8HLA - chains A and B of the 12 polymer chains in the assembly; structure by electron microscopy, 2.81 A resolution.

== Chain A (and B) ==
Protein: Peroxiredoxin
From: Thermococcus kodakarensis KOD1
Notes: EC 1.11.1.24; chain B of this document is another copy of the same molecule, construct and numbering; everything in this record applies to it too
UniProtKB: Q5JF30 (TDXH_THEKO); residues 1-216 here = UniProt positions 1-216
Amino-acid sequence (216 residues; row label = number of the first residue in the row):
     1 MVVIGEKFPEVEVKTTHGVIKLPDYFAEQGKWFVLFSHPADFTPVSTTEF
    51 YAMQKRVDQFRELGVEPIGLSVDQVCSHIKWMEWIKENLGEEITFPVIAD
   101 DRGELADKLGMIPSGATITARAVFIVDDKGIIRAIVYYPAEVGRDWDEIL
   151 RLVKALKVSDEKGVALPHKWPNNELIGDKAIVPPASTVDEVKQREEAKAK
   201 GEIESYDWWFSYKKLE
Unresolved in the structure: 216
Differences from the reference sequence: engineered mutation Ser-46 (Cys in Q5JF30), Cys-76 (Phe in Q5JF30), Ser-205 (Cys in Q5JF30), Ser-211 (Cys in Q5JF30)
Curated features (UniProtKB/Swiss-Prot):
  - binding site (substrate): Arg-121
Glycans and other covalent adducts: 1-naphthalen-2-ylethanone (FL3) linked to Cys-76
Ligand contacts: 1-naphthalen-2-ylethanone (FL3): Phe-42, Ser-77, Lys-80

== How chain A and chain B interact ==
Contacting residue pairs (135; chain A residue first):
  Met-1(A) / Met-1(B)
  Val-3(A) / Gly-110(B)
  Val-3(A) / Ile-112(B)
  Val-3(A) / Ser-114(B)
  Ile-4(A) / Pro-113(B)
  Ile-4(A) / Ser-114(B)  hydrogen bond (backbone-backbone)
  Ile-4(A) / Ala-120(B)  hydrophobic
  Ile-4(A) / Tyr-137(B)
  Ile-4(A) / Tyr-138(B)
  Ile-4(A) / Pro-139(B)
  Gly-5(A) / Ser-114(B)  hydrogen bond (backbone-side chain)
  Glu-6(A) / Ser-114(B)  hydrogen bond (backbone-side chain)
  Phe-42(A) / Trp-209(B)
  Thr-43(A) / Trp-209(B)
  Pro-44(A) / Ile-181(B)  hydrophobic
  Pro-44(A) / Pro-184(B)
  Pro-44(A) / Trp-209(B)
  Pro-44(A) / Phe-210(B)  hydrophobic
  Val-45(A) / Ala-165(B)  hydrophobic
  Val-45(A) / Leu-166(B)
  Val-45(A) / Ile-181(B)  hydrophobic
  Thr-47(A) / Trp-209(B)
  Thr-48(A) / Pro-167(B)
  Thr-48(A) / His-168(B)  hydrogen bond (side chain-backbone)
  Thr-48(A) / Asn-173(B)
  Thr-48(A) / Leu-175(B)
  Thr-48(A) / Phe-210(B)
  Glu-49(A) / His-168(B)
  Tyr-51(A) / Glu-174(B)
  Tyr-51(A) / Leu-175(B)  hydrophobic
  Ala-52(A) / His-168(B)
  Ala-52(A) / Glu-174(B)
  Arg-56(A) / His-168(B)
  Arg-56(A) / Lys-169(B)
  Arg-56(A) / Glu-174(B)  salt bridge
  Trp-81(A) / Trp-209(B)
  Trp-84(A) / Tyr-206(B)  hydrophobic
  Trp-84(A) / Asp-207(B)  hydrogen bond
  Trp-84(A) / Trp-209(B)  hydrophobic
  Trp-84(A) / Phe-210(B)  hydrophobic
  Asn-88(A) / Tyr-206(B)
  Leu-89(A) / Leu-175(B)  hydrophobic
  Leu-89(A) / Tyr-206(B)  hydrophobic
  Gly-110(A) / Val-3(B)
  Pro-113(A) / Ile-4(B)
  Ser-114(A) / Val-3(B)
  Ser-114(A) / Ile-4(B)  hydrogen bond (backbone-backbone)
  Ser-114(A) / Glu-6(B)  hydrogen bond
  Arg-133(A) / Pro-139(B)
  Arg-133(A) / Glu-141(B)  salt bridge
  Ala-134(A) / Tyr-137(B)
  Ile-135(A) / Val-136(B)
  Ile-135(A) / Tyr-137(B)  hydrogen bond (backbone-backbone)
  Val-136(A) / Ile-135(B)
  Val-136(A) / Val-136(B)  hydrophobic
  Tyr-137(A) / Ile-4(B)
  Tyr-137(A) / Ala-134(B)
  Tyr-137(A) / Ile-135(B)  hydrogen bond (backbone-backbone)
  Tyr-137(A) / Tyr-137(B)  hydrophobic
  Tyr-138(A) / Ile-4(B)
  Tyr-138(A) / Glu-148(B)  hydrogen bond
  Tyr-138(A) / Arg-151(B)
  Tyr-138(A) / Leu-152(B)  hydrophobic
  Pro-139(A) / Ile-4(B)
  Pro-139(A) / Arg-133(B)
  Pro-139(A) / Leu-156(B)  hydrophobic
  Glu-141(A) / Arg-133(B)  salt bridge
  Glu-141(A) / Ser-159(B)
  Glu-141(A) / Ala-165(B)
  Glu-141(A) / Leu-166(B)  hydrogen bond (backbone-backbone)
  Val-142(A) / Ala-155(B)  hydrophobic
  Val-142(A) / Leu-156(B)  hydrophobic
  Val-142(A) / Leu-166(B)
  Gly-143(A) / Arg-151(B)  hydrogen bond (backbone-side chain)
  Gly-143(A) / Leu-166(B)  hydrogen bond (backbone-backbone)
  Gly-143(A) / Pro-167(B)  hydrogen bond (backbone-backbone)
  Gly-143(A) / His-168(B)
  Arg-144(A) / Arg-151(B)
  Arg-144(A) / His-168(B)
  Arg-144(A) / Lys-169(B)  hydrogen bond (backbone-backbone)
  Asp-145(A) / Glu-148(B)
  Asp-145(A) / Arg-151(B)
  Asp-145(A) / His-168(B)  salt bridge
  Asp-145(A) / Lys-169(B)  salt bridge
  Trp-146(A) / His-168(B)  hydrogen bond (backbone-side chain)
  Asp-147(A) / Lys-169(B)  salt bridge
  Glu-148(A) / Tyr-138(B)  hydrogen bond
  Glu-148(A) / Asp-145(B)
  Glu-148(A) / Glu-148(B)
  Arg-151(A) / Tyr-138(B)
  Arg-151(A) / Gly-143(B)  hydrogen bond (side chain-backbone)
  Arg-151(A) / Arg-144(B)
  Leu-152(A) / Tyr-138(B)  hydrophobic
  Leu-152(A) / Val-142(B)  hydrophobic
  Ala-155(A) / Val-142(B)  hydrophobic
  Leu-156(A) / Pro-139(B)  hydrophobic
  Leu-156(A) / Glu-141(B)
  Leu-156(A) / Val-142(B)  hydrophobic
  Ser-159(A) / Glu-141(B)
  Val-164(A) / Glu-141(B)
  Ala-165(A) / Glu-141(B)
  Leu-166(A) / Val-45(B)
  Leu-166(A) / Glu-141(B)  hydrogen bond (backbone-backbone)
  Leu-166(A) / Gly-143(B)  hydrogen bond (backbone-backbone)
  Pro-167(A) / Val-45(B)  hydrophobic
  Pro-167(A) / Thr-48(B)
  His-168(A) / Thr-48(B)
  His-168(A) / Glu-49(B)
  His-168(A) / Ala-52(B)
  His-168(A) / Arg-144(B)
  His-168(A) / Asp-145(B)
  His-168(A) / Trp-146(B)  hydrogen bond (side chain-backbone)
  Lys-169(A) / Arg-144(B)  hydrogen bond (backbone-backbone)
  Lys-169(A) / Asp-145(B)  salt bridge
  Lys-169(A) / Asp-147(B)  salt bridge
  Asn-173(A) / Thr-48(B)
  Glu-174(A) / Tyr-51(B)
  Glu-174(A) / Lys-55(B)
  Leu-175(A) / Thr-48(B)
  Leu-175(A) / Tyr-51(B)  hydrophobic
  Leu-175(A) / Leu-89(B)  hydrophobic
  Ile-176(A) / Thr-48(B)
  Ile-181(A) / Pro-44(B)  hydrophobic
  Tyr-206(A) / Trp-84(B)  hydrophobic
  Tyr-206(A) / Asn-88(B)
  Tyr-206(A) / Leu-89(B)  hydrophobic
  Asp-207(A) / Trp-84(B)
  Trp-209(A) / Phe-42(B)
  Trp-209(A) / Thr-43(B)
  Trp-209(A) / Pro-44(B)
  Trp-209(A) / Thr-47(B)
  Trp-209(A) / Trp-84(B)
  Phe-210(A) / Pro-44(B)
  Phe-210(A) / Thr-47(B)
  Phe-210(A) / Thr-48(B)
Interface residues without a listed pair, chain A (59 interface residues in all): Ile-112, Ala-120
Interface residues without a listed pair, chain B (60 interface residues in all): Gly-5, Arg-56, Trp-81, Val-164

== Summary ==
59 residues of chain A face 60 of chain B across their interface, with 22 hydrogen bonds and 8 salt bridges.
Among the polar pairs are Arg-56(A)/Glu-174(B), Arg-133(A)/Glu-141(B) and Asp-145(A)/His-168(B). Covalently
linked 1-naphthalen-2-ylethanone: at Cys-76(A). Curated annotation (UniProt) lists substrate-binding residue
Arg-121(A) on chain A.
Both chains are Peroxiredoxin (Thermococcus kodakarensis KOD1). Entry 8HLA (Heteromeric ring comprised of
peroxiredoxin from Thermococcus kodakaraensis (TkPrx) F42C/C46S/C205S/C211S mutant modified with
2-(bromoacetyl)naphthalene (Naph@TkPrx*F42C) and ...) was determined by electron microscopy, deposited
together with 8HH0.
